8ZTZ - chains A and C of the 4 polymer chains in the assembly; structure by X-ray diffraction, 2.93 A resolution.

== Chain A (and C) ==
Protein: Putative AMP-binding enzyme
From: Kutzneria albida DSM 43870
Notes: chain C of this document is another copy of the same molecule, construct and numbering; everything in this record applies to it too
UniProt: W5W4E6 (W5W4E6_9PSEU); residues 17-569 here correspond to UniProt positions 1-553 (UniProt number = residue number - 16)
Amino-acid sequence (569 residues; row label = number of the first residue in the row):
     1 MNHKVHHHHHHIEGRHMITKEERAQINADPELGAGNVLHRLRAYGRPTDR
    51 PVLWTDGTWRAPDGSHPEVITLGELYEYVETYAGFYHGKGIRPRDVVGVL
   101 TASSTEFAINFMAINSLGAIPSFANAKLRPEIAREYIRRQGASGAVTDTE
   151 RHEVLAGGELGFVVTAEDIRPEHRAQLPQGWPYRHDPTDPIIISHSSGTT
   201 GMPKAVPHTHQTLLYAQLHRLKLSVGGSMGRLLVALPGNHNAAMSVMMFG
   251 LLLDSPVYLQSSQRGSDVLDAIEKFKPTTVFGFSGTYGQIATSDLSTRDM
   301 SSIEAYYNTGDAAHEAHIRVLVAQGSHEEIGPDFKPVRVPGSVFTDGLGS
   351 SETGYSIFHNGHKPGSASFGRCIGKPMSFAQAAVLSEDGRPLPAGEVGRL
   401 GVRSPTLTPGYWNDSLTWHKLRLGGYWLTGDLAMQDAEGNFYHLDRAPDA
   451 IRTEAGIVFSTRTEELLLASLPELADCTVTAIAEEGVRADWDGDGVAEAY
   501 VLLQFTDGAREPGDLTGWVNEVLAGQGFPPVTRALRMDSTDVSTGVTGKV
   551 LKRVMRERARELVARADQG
Unresolved in the structure: 1-16, 538-569
Construct notes: initiating methionine (1); expression tag (2-16)

== Interface between chain A and chain C ==
Residue-residue contacts - 41 pairs, chain A then chain C:
  R94(A) - L416(C)
  R94(A) - H419(C)  hydrogen bond (side chain-backbone)
  R94(A) - R422(C)  hydrogen bond (side chain-backbone)
  Q140(A) - L416(C)
  G141(A) - L416(C)
  R184(A) - D388(C)  hydrogen bond (side chain-backbone)
  R184(A) - G389(C)  hydrogen bond (side chain-backbone)
  R184(A) - R390(C)
  D186(A) - R403(C)  salt bridge
  D186(A) - G424(C)
  D186(A) - G425(C)  hydrogen bond (side chain-backbone)
  T188(A) - R422(C)  hydrogen bond
  T188(A) - G425(C)
  P190(A) - H419(C)
  R390(A) - R184(C)
  Y411(A) - S415(C)
  W412(A) - S415(C)
  W412(A) - L416(C)  hydrophobic
  W412(A) - H419(C)
  N413(A) - N413(C)
  N413(A) - D414(C)
  N413(A) - S415(C)  hydrogen bond (backbone-side chain)
  N413(A) - L416(C)  hydrogen bond (side chain-backbone)
  D414(A) - N413(C)
  S415(A) - Y411(C)
  S415(A) - W412(C)
  S415(A) - N413(C)  hydrogen bond (backbone-side chain)
  L416(A) - R94(C)
  L416(A) - Q140(C)
  L416(A) - G141(C)
  L416(A) - W412(C)  hydrophobic
  L416(A) - N413(C)  hydrogen bond (backbone-side chain)
  H419(A) - R94(C)  hydrogen bond (backbone-side chain)
  H419(A) - P190(C)
  H419(A) - W412(C)
  K420(A) - R94(C)
  R422(A) - R94(C)  hydrogen bond (backbone-side chain)
  R422(A) - T188(C)  hydrogen bond
  L423(A) - R94(C)
  G424(A) - D186(C)
  G425(A) - D186(C)  hydrogen bond (backbone-side chain)
Interface residues without a listed pair, chain A (25 interface residues in all): D95, V96, Y183, D189, R403
Interface residues without a listed pair, chain C (26 interface residues in all): D95, V96, Y183, K420, L423

== In short ==
25 residues of chain A face 26 of chain C across their interface, with 14 hydrogen bonds and 1 salt bridge.
Polar contacts include D186(A)-R403(C), R94(A)-H419(C) and R94(A)-R422(C).
Chain A and chain C are both Putative AMP-binding enzyme (Kutzneria albida DSM 43870); the structure,
Structure of ATP-dependent diazotase CmaA6, was determined by X-ray diffraction (same publication as 9IJF).
